PDB entry 6FG2 | X-ray diffraction, 2.79 A resolution | chains I and M of the 4 polymer chains in the assembly

[Chain I]
Molecule: Heavy chain fab natalizumab
Organism: Homo sapiens
Notes: antibody fragment or engineered binder
Chain sequence (234 residues; each row starts with the number of its first residue):
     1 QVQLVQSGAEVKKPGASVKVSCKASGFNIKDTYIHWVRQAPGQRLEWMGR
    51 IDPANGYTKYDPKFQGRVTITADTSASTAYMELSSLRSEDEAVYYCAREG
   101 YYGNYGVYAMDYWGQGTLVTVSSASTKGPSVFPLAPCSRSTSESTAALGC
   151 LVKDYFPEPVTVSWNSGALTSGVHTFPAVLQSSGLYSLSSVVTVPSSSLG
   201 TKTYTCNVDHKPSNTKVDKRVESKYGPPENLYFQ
Not modelled in the structure: 139-142, 223-234
Disulfide bonds: Cys-22/Cys-96, Cys-150/Cys-206

[Chain M]
Molecule: Light chain fab natalizumab
Organism: Homo sapiens
Notes: antibody fragment or engineered binder
Chain sequence (211 residues; row label = number of the first residue in the row):
     1 DIQMTQSPSSLSASVGDRVTITCKTSQDINKYMAWYQQTPGKAPRLLIHY
    51 TSALQPGIPSRFSGSGSGRDYTFTISSLQPEDIATYYCLQYDNLWTFGQG
   101 TKVEIKRTVAAPSVFIFPPSDEQLKSGTASVVCLLNNFYPREAKVQWKVD
   151 NALQSGNSQESVTEQDSKDSTYSLSSTLTLSKADYEKHKVYACEVTHQGL
   201 SSPVTKSFNRG
Disulfide bonds: Cys-23/Cys-88, Cys-133/Cys-193

[Interface between chain I and chain M]
Residue-residue contacts (64):
  His-35(I) / Trp-95(M)
  Gln-39(I) / Gln-38(M)  hydrogen bond
  Gln-39(I) / Tyr-87(M)  hydrogen bond
  Arg-44(I) / Tyr-87(M)
  Arg-44(I) / Phe-97(M)  hydrogen bond (side chain-backbone)
  Arg-44(I) / Gly-98(M)
  Arg-44(I) / Gln-99(M)
  Leu-45(I) / Tyr-87(M)  hydrophobic
  Leu-45(I) / Phe-97(M)
  Trp-47(I) / Trp-95(M)
  Tyr-95(I) / Gln-38(M)
  Tyr-95(I) / Lys-42(M)
  Tyr-95(I) / Ala-43(M)  hydrophobic
  Glu-99(I) / Trp-95(M)
  Tyr-102(I) / Gln-55(M)  hydrogen bond
  Tyr-105(I) / Ala-53(M)  hydrophobic
  Val-107(I) / Tyr-32(M)  hydrophobic
  Val-107(I) / Tyr-50(M)  hydrophobic
  Tyr-108(I) / Tyr-91(M)
  Ala-109(I) / His-49(M)
  Met-110(I) / Tyr-36(M)  hydrogen bond (backbone-side chain)
  Met-110(I) / Leu-46(M)
  Met-110(I) / Trp-95(M)  hydrophobic
  Asp-111(I) / Leu-46(M)
  Trp-113(I) / Tyr-36(M)
  Trp-113(I) / Pro-44(M)
  Trp-113(I) / Phe-97(M)  hydrophobic
  Gly-114(I) / Ala-43(M)
  Phe-132(I) / Ser-120(M)
  Phe-132(I) / Gln-123(M)
  Pro-133(I) / Ser-120(M)
  Leu-134(I) / Phe-117(M)
  Leu-134(I) / Val-132(M)  hydrophobic
  Ala-135(I) / Phe-117(M)
  Ala-135(I) / Pro-118(M)
  Pro-136(I) / Ile-116(M)
  Pro-136(I) / Pro-118(M)
  Thr-145(I) / Phe-115(M)
  Ala-147(I) / Phe-115(M)  hydrophobic
  Ala-147(I) / Phe-117(M)
  Ala-147(I) / Leu-134(M)  hydrophobic
  Leu-151(I) / Gln-123(M)
  Lys-153(I) / Gln-123(M)
  Lys-153(I) / Ser-130(M)
  Ser-171(I) / Lys-168(M)  hydrogen bond
  His-174(I) / Asn-136(M)  hydrogen bond
  His-174(I) / Asn-137(M)
  His-174(I) / Thr-163(M)
  His-174(I) / Asp-166(M)  salt bridge
  His-174(I) / Ser-173(M)  hydrogen bond
  Phe-176(I) / Leu-134(M)  hydrophobic
  Phe-176(I) / Ser-161(M)
  Phe-176(I) / Thr-163(M)
  Phe-176(I) / Ser-173(M)
  Phe-176(I) / Leu-174(M)
  Phe-176(I) / Ser-175(M)
  Pro-177(I) / Ser-161(M)  hydrogen bond (backbone-side chain)
  Pro-177(I) / Val-162(M)
  Val-179(I) / Gln-159(M)
  Val-179(I) / Glu-160(M)
  Val-179(I) / Ser-161(M)
  Leu-180(I) / Gln-159(M)  hydrogen bond (backbone-side chain)
  Val-191(I) / Leu-134(M)  hydrophobic
  Thr-193(I) / Asn-136(M)  hydrogen bond
Also at the interface, not in a pair above, chain I (43 interface residues in all): Val-37, Gln-43, Arg-50, Asp-61, Pro-62, Gln-115, Cys-137, Thr-175, Gln-181, Ser-189
Also at the interface, not in a pair above, chain M (46 interface residues in all): Met-4, Leu-89, Leu-94, Glu-122, Thr-128, Phe-208, Asn-209, Gly-211

[Overview]
43 residues of chain I face 46 of chain M across their interface, with 11 hydrogen bonds and 1 salt bridge.
Polar pairs include His-174(I)/Asp-166(M), Gln-39(I)/Gln-38(M) and Gln-39(I)/Tyr-87(M).
Here chain I is Heavy chain fab natalizumab and chain M is Light chain fab natalizumab, both from Homo
sapiens. Entry 6FG2 (Crystal structure of fab of natalizumab in complex with fab of NAA84) was determined by
X-ray diffraction.
